Entry 3HOV (X-ray diffraction, 3.50 A resolution); this record covers chains D and G of the 15 polymer chains in the assembly.

[Chain D]
Molecule: DNA-directed RNA polymerase II subunit RPB4
Source organism: Saccharomyces cerevisiae
Notes: EC 2.7.7.6
UniProtKB: P20433 (RPB4_YEAST); residues 1-221 here = UniProt positions 1-221
Amino-acid sequence (221 residues; numbered 1 to 221; the number before each row is that of its first residue):
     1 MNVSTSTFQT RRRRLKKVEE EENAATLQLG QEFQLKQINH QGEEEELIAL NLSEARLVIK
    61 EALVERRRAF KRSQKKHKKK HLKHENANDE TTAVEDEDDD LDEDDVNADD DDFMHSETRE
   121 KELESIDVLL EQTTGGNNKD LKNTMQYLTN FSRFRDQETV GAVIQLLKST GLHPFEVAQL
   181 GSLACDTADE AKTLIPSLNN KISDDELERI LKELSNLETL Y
Disordered / not traced: 1-2, 77-117
Swiss-Prot annotation at these positions:
  - modified residue: Met1 (N-acetylmethionine), Thr91 (Phosphothreonine), Thr92 (Phosphothreonine)

[Chain G]
Molecule: DNA-directed RNA polymerase II subunit RPB7
Source organism: Saccharomyces cerevisiae
Notes: EC 2.7.7.6
UniProtKB: P34087 (RPB7_YEAST); numbering as in UniProt (aligned over 1-171)
Amino-acid sequence (171 residues; row label = number of the first residue in the row):
     1 MFFIKDLSLN ITLHPSFFGP RMKQYLKTKL LEEVEGSCTG KFGYILCVLD YDNIDIQRGR
    61 ILPTDGSAEF NVKYRAVVFK PFKGEVVDGT VVSCSQHGFE VQVGPMKVFV TKHLMPQDLT
   121 FNAGSNPPSY QSSEDVITIK SRIRVKIEGC ISQVSSIHAI GSIKEDYLGA I
Swiss-Prot annotation at these positions:
  - mutagenesis: Val108 to His113 (Lowers nucleic-acid binding of RPB4-RPB7 by 10-fold; no effect on association with Pol II core complex; abolishes transcriptional activity of Pol II), Ile151 to His158 (No effect on nucleic-acid binding of RPB4-RPB7 and on association with Pol II core complex; abolishes transcriptional activity of Pol II)

[Chain D / chain G interface]
Contacting residue pairs - 100 pairs, chain D then chain G:
  Val3(D) - Asn10(G)
  Val3(D) - Glu33(G)
  Thr5(D) - Ser8(G)  hydrogen bond (side chain-backbone)
  Thr5(D) - Phe42(G)
  Thr5(D) - Tyr74(G)  hydrogen bond
  Ser6(D) - Leu7(G)
  Ser6(D) - Ser8(G)  hydrogen bond (backbone-backbone)
  Ser6(D) - Phe42(G)
  Thr7(D) - Lys5(G)
  Thr7(D) - Asp6(G)
  Thr7(D) - Leu7(G)
  Thr7(D) - Lys41(G)
  Thr7(D) - Phe42(G)
  Phe8(D) - Lys5(G)
  Phe8(D) - Asp6(G)
  Glu22(D) - Lys83(G)  salt bridge
  Asn23(D) - Lys80(G)
  Asn23(D) - Phe82(G)
  Asn23(D) - Lys83(G)
  Ala24(D) - Lys83(G)
  Ala25(D) - Lys83(G)
  Ala25(D) - Gly84(G)
  Leu29(D) - Phe82(G)  hydrophobic
  Gly30(D) - Phe82(G)
  Glu32(D) - Lys5(G)  salt bridge
  Glu32(D) - Lys41(G)  salt bridge
  Glu32(D) - Phe42(G)
  Phe33(D) - Phe3(G)  hydrophobic
  Phe33(D) - Phe42(G)
  Phe33(D) - Lys80(G)
  Phe33(D) - Phe82(G)  hydrophobic
  Gln37(D) - Lys5(G)  hydrogen bond
  Asn39(D) - Asp6(G)
  Asn39(D) - Arg75(G)
  His40(D) - Asp6(G)
  His40(D) - Leu7(G)  hydrogen bond (side chain-backbone)
  His40(D) - Lys73(G)
  His40(D) - Tyr74(G)  hydrogen bond (side chain-backbone)
  Glu45(D) - Asp6(G)
  Glu45(D) - Arg75(G)  salt bridge
  Leu47(D) - Phe3(G)  hydrophobic
  Ile48(D) - Phe3(G)
  Ile48(D) - Ile4(G)  hydrogen bond (backbone-backbone)
  Ala49(D) - Phe2(G)
  Leu50(D) - Met1(G)
  Leu50(D) - Phe2(G)  hydrogen bond (backbone-backbone)
  Leu50(D) - Ile4(G)  hydrophobic
  Leu52(D) - Phe2(G)  hydrophobic
  Val58(D) - Leu49(G)  hydrophobic
  Val58(D) - Val77(G)  hydrophobic
  Leu63(D) - Cys47(G)  hydrophobic
  Arg66(D) - Leu31(G)
  Arg66(D) - Glu35(G)  salt bridge
  Arg66(D) - Cys47(G)
  Arg66(D) - Val48(G)  hydrogen bond (side chain-backbone)
  Arg66(D) - Tyr51(G)
  Ala69(D) - Asp52(G)
  Phe70(D) - Tyr51(G)  hydrophobic
  Arg72(D) - Asp52(G)  salt bridge
  Ser73(D) - Arg21(G)
  Ser73(D) - Gln24(G)  hydrogen bond
  Asn138(D) - Glu35(G)
  Asn138(D) - Gly36(G)  hydrogen bond (side chain-backbone)
  Asn138(D) - Leu46(G)
  Asp140(D) - Gly36(G)
  Asp140(D) - Tyr44(G)
  Asp140(D) - Leu46(G)
  Asp140(D) - Pro105(G)
  Leu141(D) - Leu46(G)
  Leu141(D) - Cys47(G)  hydrophobic
  Thr144(D) - Phe2(G)
  Thr144(D) - Leu46(G)
  Thr144(D) - Pro105(G)
  Tyr147(D) - Asp88(G)  hydrogen bond (side chain-backbone)
  Tyr147(D) - Gly89(G)
  Tyr147(D) - Val103(G)
  Tyr147(D) - Gly104(G)
  Asn150(D) - Arg142(G)
  Phe151(D) - Asp88(G)
  Phe151(D) - Gly89(G)
  Phe151(D) - Thr90(G)
  Phe151(D) - Arg142(G)
  Phe175(D) - Met1(G)  hydrophobic
  Phe175(D) - Glu85(G)
  Ala178(D) - Met1(G)
  Gln179(D) - Met1(G)
  Gln179(D) - Val86(G)
  Leu183(D) - Val86(G)
  Leu183(D) - Asp88(G)
  Leu183(D) - Arg144(G)
  Ala184(D) - Arg144(G)  hydrogen bond (backbone-side chain)
  Thr187(D) - Tyr167(G)
  Asp189(D) - Tyr167(G)  hydrogen bond
  Glu190(D) - Arg144(G)  salt bridge
  Glu190(D) - Tyr167(G)
  Thr193(D) - Tyr167(G)
  Leu194(D) - Val86(G)
  Leu194(D) - Arg144(G)
  Leu194(D) - Tyr167(G)
  Leu194(D) - Leu168(G)  hydrophobic
Interface residues without a listed pair, chain D (55 interface residues in all): Ser4, Ile38, Ala55, Ile59, Ala62, Glu65, Asn143, Leu148, Cys185
Interface residues without a listed pair, chain G (48 interface residues in all): Leu9, Asp50, Gln102, Asp166

[Summary]
Chain D and chain G form an interface of 55 and 48 residues respectively, with 14 hydrogen bonds and 7 salt
bridges. Polar pairs include Glu22(D)-Lys83(G), Glu32(D)-Lys5(G) and Glu32(D)-Lys41(G). From UniProt: 14
mutagenesis sites on chain G.
Chain D is DNA-directed RNA polymerase II subunit RPB4 and chain G is DNA-directed RNA polymerase II subunit
RPB7, both from Saccharomyces cerevisiae; the structure, Complete RNA polymerase II elongation complex II, was
determined by X-ray diffraction together with 3HOU, 3HOW, 3HOX, 3HOY and 3HOZ from the same study.
